Entry 8I07 (X-ray diffraction, 1.99 A resolution); this record covers chains A and B.

# Chain A (and B)
Name: Glyoxylate carboligase
From: Escherichia coli K-12
Notes: EC 4.1.1.47; chain B of this document is another copy of the same molecule, construct and numbering; everything in this record applies to it too
UniProt: P0AEP7 (GCL_ECOLI); residue numbers follow UniProt; this construct covers 1-593
Sequence (594 residues; each row starts with the number of its first residue; numbering starts at 0):
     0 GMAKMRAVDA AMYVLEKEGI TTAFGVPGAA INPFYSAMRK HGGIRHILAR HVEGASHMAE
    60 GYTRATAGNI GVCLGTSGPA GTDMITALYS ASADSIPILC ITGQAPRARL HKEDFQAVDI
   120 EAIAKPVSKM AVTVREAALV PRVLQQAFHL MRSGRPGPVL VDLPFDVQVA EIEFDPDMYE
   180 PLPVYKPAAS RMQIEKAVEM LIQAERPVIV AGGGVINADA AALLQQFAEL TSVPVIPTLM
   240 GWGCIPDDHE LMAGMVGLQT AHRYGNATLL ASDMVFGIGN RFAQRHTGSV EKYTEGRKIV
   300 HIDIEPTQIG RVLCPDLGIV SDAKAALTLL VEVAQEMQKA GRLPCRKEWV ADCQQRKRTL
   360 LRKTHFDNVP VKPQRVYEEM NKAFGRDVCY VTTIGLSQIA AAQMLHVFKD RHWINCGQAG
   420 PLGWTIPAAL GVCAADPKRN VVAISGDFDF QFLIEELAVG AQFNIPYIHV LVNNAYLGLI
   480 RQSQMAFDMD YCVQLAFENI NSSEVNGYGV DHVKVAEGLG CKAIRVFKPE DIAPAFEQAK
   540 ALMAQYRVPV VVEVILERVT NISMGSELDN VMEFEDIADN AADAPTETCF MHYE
Construct notes: expression tag (0); engineered mutation Gln283 (Asn in P0AEP7), Met484 (Arg in P0AEP7)
Ion coordination: Mg2+ site 1: Asp446, Asn473, Tyr475 (together with thiamine diphosphate); Mg2+ site 2: Phe451, Glu454
Ligand contacts:
  - 2-oxidanylethanal (DW3): Gly27, Ala28, Thr75, Phe114, Gln115, Arg284, Ile393, Leu478, Ile479
  - FAD (flavin-adenine dinucleotide): Ala92, Asp93, Ser94, Phe114, Arg154, Pro155, Gly211, Gly212, Gly213, Asn216, Ala217, Thr237, Leu238, Met239, Gly240, Val255, Gly256, Leu257, Gln258, Thr259, Ala260, Gly278, Asn279, Arg280, Phe281, Ala282, Arg284, His285, Asp302, Ile303, Glu304, Gln307, Ser320, Asp321, Ala322, Thr392, Ile393, Gln397, Ile398, Gly416, Gln417
  - thiamine diphosphate (TPP): Val25, Pro26, Gly27, Val51, Thr75, Pro78, Ala79, Asp82, Gln115, Ile393, Gly394, Leu395, Ser396, Gly419, Pro420, Leu421, Gly445, Asp446, Phe447, Asp448, Phe451, Asn473, Tyr475, Leu476, Gly477, Leu478, Ile479
  - ubiquinone-1 (UQ1), molecule 1: His45, Leu47, Gln461, Phe462, Cys491, Val492, Gln493
  - ubiquinone-1 (UQ1), molecule 2: Glu249, Gln353, Lys356, Arg357, Cys588

# Chain A / chain B interface
Pairs across the interface - 52 pairs, chain A then chain B:
  Met1(A) with Asp315(B)
  Glu135(A) with Arg310(B)
  Ala137(A) with Gly309(B); Cys313(B), hydrophobic
  Leu138(A) with Thr306(B); Ile308(B); Gly309(B); Arg310(B)
  Arg141(A) with Pro305(B); Ile308(B); Gly317(B), hydrogen bond (side chain-backbone); Val319(B)
  Val142(A) with Thr306(B)
  Gln144(A) with Val319(B)
  Gln145(A) with Pro305(B)
  His148(A) with Tyr184(B)
  Asp176(A) with Met191(B)
  Met177(A) with Gln192(B), hydrogen bond (backbone-side chain); Lys195(B)
  Glu179(A) with Ser189(B), hydrogen bond; Met191(B); Gln192(B), hydrogen bond
  Leu181(A) with Pro305(B), hydrophobic; Val319(B), hydrophobic
  Pro182(A) with Tyr184(B)
  Tyr184(A) with His148(B); Pro182(B); Tyr184(B), hydrophobic
  Ser189(A) with Glu179(B), hydrogen bond
  Met191(A) with Asp176(B); Met177(B); Glu179(B)
  Gln192(A) with Met177(B), hydrogen bond (side chain-backbone); Glu179(B), hydrogen bond
  Lys195(A) with Met177(B)
  Pro305(A) with Arg141(B); Gln145(B); Leu181(B), hydrophobic
  Thr306(A) with Leu138(B); Val142(B)
  Ile308(A) with Leu138(B); Arg141(B)
  Gly309(A) with Ala137(B); Leu138(B)
  Arg310(A) with Glu135(B); Leu138(B)
  Cys313(A) with Ala137(B), hydrophobic
  Asp315(A) with Met1(B)
  Leu316(A) with Arg141(B)
  Gly317(A) with Arg141(B), hydrogen bond (backbone-side chain)
  Val319(A) with Gln144(B); Leu181(B), hydrophobic
Other interface residues (no listed pair), chain A (31 interface residues in all): Glu172, Pro186
Other interface residues (no listed pair), chain B (31 interface residues in all): Glu172, Pro186, Leu316

# Overview
The chain A/chain B interface involves 31 residues from each chain, with 8 hydrogen bonds. Among the polar
pairs are Arg141(A)-Gly317(B), Met177(A)-Gln192(B) and Glu179(A)-Ser189(B). Chain A binds flavin-adenine
dinucleotide, thiamine diphosphate, 2-oxidanylethanal and ubiquinone-1. Asp446(A), Asn473(A) and Tyr475(A)
form the Mg2+ site 1.
Both chains are Glyoxylate carboligase (Escherichia coli K-12). Entry 8I07 (Crystal structure of Escherichia
coli glyoxylate carboligase double mutant in complex with glycolaldehyde) was determined by X-ray diffraction,
deposited together with 8I01, 8I05 and 8I08.
